PDB entry 3SQH | X-ray diffraction, 2.20 A resolution | chain E

# Chain E
Protein: Thrombin light chain, heavy chain
Source organism: Homo sapiens
Notes: EC 3.4.21.5
UniProt: P00734 (THRB_HUMAN); the construct lacks a stretch of the UniProt sequence and is renumbered around it, so the offset changes along the chain: 1-14 = UniProt 336-349; 15-36 = UniProt 363-384; 37-60 = UniProt 386-409; 61-77 = UniProt 419-435; 8 more segments
Amino-acid sequence (290 residues; each row starts with the number of its first residue; note: 3 numbers in that range are skipped by the numbering (no residue carries them; nothing is unmodelled there); a row labelled like 14A-14M holds insertion residues (14A, then the next letters in order)):
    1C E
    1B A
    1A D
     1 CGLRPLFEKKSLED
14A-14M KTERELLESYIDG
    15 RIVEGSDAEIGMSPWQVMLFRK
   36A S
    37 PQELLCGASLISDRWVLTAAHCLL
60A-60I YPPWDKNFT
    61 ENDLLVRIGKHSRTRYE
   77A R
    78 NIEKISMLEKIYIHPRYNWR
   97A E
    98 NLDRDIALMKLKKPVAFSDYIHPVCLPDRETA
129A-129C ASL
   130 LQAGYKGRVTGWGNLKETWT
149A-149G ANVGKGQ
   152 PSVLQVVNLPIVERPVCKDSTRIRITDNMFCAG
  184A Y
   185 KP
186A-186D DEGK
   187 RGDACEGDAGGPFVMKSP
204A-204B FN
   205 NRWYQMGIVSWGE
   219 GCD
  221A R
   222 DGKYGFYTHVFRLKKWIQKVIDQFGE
Disordered / not traced: 149B-149G
Differences from the reference sequence: engineered mutation Ala195 (Ser568 in P00734)
Disulfides: Cys1-Cys122, Cys42-Cys58, Cys168-Cys182, Cys191-Cys220
Swiss-Prot annotation at these positions:
  - region: Ala183 to Val200 (High affinity receptor-binding region which is also known as the TP508 peptide)
  - active site (Charge relay system): His57, Asp102
  - site: Arg15, Ile16 (Cleavage)
  - glycosylation: Asn60G (N-linked (GlcNAc...) (complex) asparagine)
From the paper describing this entry:
  - conformationally variable residues (loop rearrangement): Arg15, Trp215 to Glu217
  - contacts within the chain: Glu14E-Arg15 (salt bridge), Arg15-Glu18 (salt bridge), Trp215-Phe227 (hydrophobic contact)
  - mutagenesis - W215A/E217A: decreased catalytic activity

# Summary
Curated annotation (UniProt) lists active-site residues His57 and Asp102. From the paper: W215A/E217A reduce
catalytic activity; conformational variability at Arg15 and Trp215.
Chain E is Thrombin light chain, heavy chain (Homo sapiens); the structure, Crystal structure of prethrombin-2
mutant S195A in the the open form, was determined by X-ray diffraction (same publication as 3SQE).
